PDB entry 3C9K | electron microscopy, 20.00 A resolution (very low resolution: no residue pairs are listed; an interface is given only as per-side residue counts) | chains B and H of the 8 polymer chains in the assembly

== Chain B ==
Name: Histone H2B 7
From: Gallus gallus
UniProt: P0C1H5 (H2B7_CHICK); residues 1-125 here correspond to UniProt positions 2-126 (UniProt number = residue number + 1)
Chain sequence (125 residues; numbered 1 to 125; the number before each row is that of its first residue):
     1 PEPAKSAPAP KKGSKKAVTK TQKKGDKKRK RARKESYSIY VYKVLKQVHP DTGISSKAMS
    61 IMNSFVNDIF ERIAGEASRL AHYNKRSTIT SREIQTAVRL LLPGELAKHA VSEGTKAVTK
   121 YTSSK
Unresolved in the structure: 1-35
Swiss-Prot annotation at these positions:
  - modified residue: K5 (N6-acetyllysine), K12 (N6-acetyllysine), S14 (Phosphoserine), K15 (N6-acetyllysine), K20 (N6-acetyllysine)
  - glycosylation: S112 (O-linked (GlcNAc) serine)
  - cross-link: K120 (Glycyl lysine isopeptide (Lys-Gly) (interchain with G-Cter in ubiquitin))

== Chain H ==
Name: Histone H4
From: Gallus gallus
UniProt: P62801 (H4_CHICK); residues 1-102 here correspond to UniProt positions 2-103 (UniProt number = residue number + 1)
Chain sequence (102 residues; row label = number of the first residue in the row):
     1 SGRGKGGKGL GKGGAKRHRK VLRDNIQGIT KPAIRRLARR GGVKRISGLI YEETRGVLKV
    61 FLENVIRDAV TYTEHAKRKT VTAMDVVYAL KRQGRTLYGF GG
Unresolved in the structure: 1-24
Swiss-Prot annotation at these positions:
  - DNA-binding region: K16 to K20
  - modified residue: S1 (N-acetylserine), R3 (Asymmetric dimethylarginine), K5 (N6-(2-hydroxyisobutyryl)lysine), K8 (N6-(2-hydroxyisobutyryl)lysine), K12 (N6-(2-hydroxyisobutyryl)lysine), K16 (N6-(2-hydroxyisobutyryl)lysine), K20 (N6,N6,N6-trimethyllysine), K31 (N6-(2-hydroxyisobutyryl)lysine), K44 (N6-(2-hydroxyisobutyryl)lysine), S47 (Phosphoserine), Y51 (Phosphotyrosine), K59 (N6-(2-hydroxyisobutyryl)lysine), K77 (N6-(2-hydroxyisobutyryl)lysine), K79 (N6-(2-hydroxyisobutyryl)lysine), Y88 (Phosphotyrosine), K91 (N6-(2-hydroxyisobutyryl)lysine)
  - cross-link (Glycyl lysine isopeptide (Lys-Gly)): K31 (interchain with G-Cter in UFM1), K91 (interchain with G-Cter in ubiquitin)

== Chain B / chain H interface ==
At this resolution (20 A) residue pairs are not listed: 9 residues of chain B and 8 of chain H lie at the interface.

== Summary ==
The interface between chain B and chain H involves 9 residues on one side and 8 on the other. From UniProt: a
DNA-binding region on chain H.
Here chain B is Histone H2B 7 and chain H is Histone H4, both from Gallus gallus. Entry 3C9K (Model of Histone
Octamer Tubular Crystals) was determined by electron microscopy.
